Entry 7MXX (X-ray diffraction, 2.85 A resolution); this record covers chains Z and B of the 3 polymer chains in the assembly.

[Chain Z]
Molecule: Exonuclease 1
Organism: Homo sapiens
Notes: EC 3.1.-.-
UniProtKB: Q9UQ84 (EXO1_HUMAN); residue numbers follow UniProt; this construct covers 1-352
Amino-acid sequence (352 residues; row label = number of the first residue in the row):
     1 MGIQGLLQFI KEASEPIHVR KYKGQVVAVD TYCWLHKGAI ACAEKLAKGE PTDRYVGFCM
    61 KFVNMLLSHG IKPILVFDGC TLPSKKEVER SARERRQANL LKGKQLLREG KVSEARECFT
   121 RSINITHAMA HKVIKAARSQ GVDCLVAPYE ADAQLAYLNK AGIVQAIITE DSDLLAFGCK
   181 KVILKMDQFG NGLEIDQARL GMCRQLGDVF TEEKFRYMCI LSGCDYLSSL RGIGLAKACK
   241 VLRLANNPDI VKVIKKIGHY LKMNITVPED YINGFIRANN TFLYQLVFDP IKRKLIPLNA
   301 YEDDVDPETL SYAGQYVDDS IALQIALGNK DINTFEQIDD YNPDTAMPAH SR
Unresolved in the structure: 1, 346-352
Construct notes: engineered mutation Ala92 (Arg in Q9UQ84)
Bound ions: Mn2+ site 1 near Cys80 (its only coordinating residue here); Mn2+ site 2: Asp152, Asp171, Asp173 (shared with DT1(B) of chain B); Mn2+ site 3: Asp152 (shared with DT1(B) of chain B); Mn2+ site 4: Asp173, Asp225 (shared with DT1(B), DC2(B) of chain B); Ca2+: Asp208, Arg243, Ala245
UniProt features mapped onto this chain:
  - binding site (Mg(2+)): Asp30, Asp78, Glu150, Asp152, Asp171, Asp173, Asp225, Asp270
  - natural variant: Glu109 (E109K: Abrogates exonuclease activity)
  - mutagenesis: Asp78 (D78A: Abrogates double-stranded DNA exonuclease activity and endonuclease activity against 5'-overhanging flap structures. Also reduces DNA-binding to 5'-overhanging flap structures), Asp173 (D173A: Abrogates double-stranded DNA exonuclease activity and endonuclease activity against 5'-overhanging flap structures. No effect on DNA-binding to 5'-overhanging flap structures), Asp225 (D225A: Abrogates double-stranded DNA exonuclease activity and endonuclease activity against 5'-overhanging flap structures. Also enhances DNA-binding to 5'-overhanging flap structures)

[Chain B]
Molecule: 14-nt DNA strand
Sequence (14 nucleotides; row label = number of the first residue in the row):
     1 TCTCGTCACT AGCG
Bound ions: Mn2+ site 1: DT1 (shared with Asp152(Z), Asp171(Z), Asp173(Z) of chain Z); Mn2+ site 2: DT1, DC2 (shared with Asp173(Z), Asp225(Z) of chain Z)

[Interface between chain Z and chain B]
Contacting residue pairs (15; chain Z residue first):
  Gly2(Z) - DT1(B)  phosphate contact
  Gly2(Z) - DC2(B)  hydrogen bond to the phosphate
  Tyr32(Z) - DT1(B)  hydrogen bond to the base
  His36(Z) - DC4(B)  salt bridge to the phosphate
  Lys37(Z) - DC4(B)  hydrogen bond to the base
  Ile40(Z) - DC4(B)  base contact
  Lys85(Z) - DT1(B)  salt bridge to the phosphate
  Arg95(Z) - DC2(B)  base contact
  Glu150(Z) - DT1(B)  phosphate contact
  Asp152(Z) - DT1(B)  phosphate contact
  Asp171(Z) - DT1(B)  phosphate contact
  Asp173(Z) - DT1(B)  phosphate contact
  Lys185(Z) - DT6(B)  salt bridge to the phosphate
  Asp225(Z) - DT1(B)  phosphate contact
  Asp225(Z) - DC2(B)  phosphate contact
Other interface residues (no listed pair), chain Z (14 interface residues in all): Lys262
Other interface residues (no listed pair), chain B (5 interface residues in all): DG14

[Overview]
Chain Z and chain B form an interface of 14 and 5 residues respectively; the contacts include 3 hydrogen bonds
and 3 salt bridges. Polar pairs include Tyr32(Z)-DT1(B), Lys37(Z)-DC4(B) and Gly2(Z)-DC2(B). From UniProt: 8
Mg2+-binding residues and 3 mutagenesis sites on chain Z.
Chain Z is Exonuclease 1 (Homo sapiens) and chain B is a 14-nt DNA strand; the structure, Crystal structure of
human exonuclease 1 Exo1 (R92A) in complex with 5' flap DNA (uf4), was determined by X-ray diffraction.
